Entry 5VUF (X-ray diffraction, 1.90 A resolution); this record covers chains A and C of the 3 polymer chains in the assembly.

[Chain A]
Protein: HLA class I histocompatibility antigen, B-57 alpha chain
Organism: Homo sapiens
Reference sequence: P18465 (1B57_HUMAN); residues 1-276 here correspond to UniProt positions 25-300 (UniProt number = residue number + 24)
Chain sequence (276 residues; row label = number of the first residue in the row):
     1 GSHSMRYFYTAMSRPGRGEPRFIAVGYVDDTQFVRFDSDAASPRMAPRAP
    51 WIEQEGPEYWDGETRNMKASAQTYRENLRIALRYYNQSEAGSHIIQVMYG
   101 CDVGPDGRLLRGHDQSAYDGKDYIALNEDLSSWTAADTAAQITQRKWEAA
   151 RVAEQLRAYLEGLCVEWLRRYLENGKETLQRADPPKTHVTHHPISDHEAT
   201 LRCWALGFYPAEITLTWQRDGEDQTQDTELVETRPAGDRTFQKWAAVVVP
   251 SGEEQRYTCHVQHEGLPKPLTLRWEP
Disulfides: Cys101-Cys164, Cys203-Cys259

[Chain C]
Protein: Nonamer peptide: LEU-THR-VAL-GLN-VAL-ALA-ARG-VAL-TYR
Chain sequence (9 residues; each row starts with the number of its first residue):
     1 LTVQVARVY

[Chain A / chain C interface]
Contacting residue pairs (38):
  Met5(A) with Leu1(C)
  Tyr7(A) with Leu1(C), hydrogen bond (side chain-backbone); Thr2(C)
  Tyr9(A) with Thr2(C)
  Met45(A) with Thr2(C)
  Tyr59(A) with Leu1(C), hydrophobic
  Glu63(A) with Leu1(C); Thr2(C), hydrogen bond
  Asn66(A) with Thr2(C), hydrogen bond; Val3(C), hydrogen bond (side chain-backbone); Gln4(C)
  Met67(A) with Thr2(C)
  Thr73(A) with Arg7(C)
  Tyr74(A) with Arg7(C), hydrogen bond; Tyr9(C)
  Asn77(A) with Arg7(C), hydrogen bond (side chain-backbone); Val8(C); Tyr9(C), hydrogen bond (side chain-backbone)
  Ile80(A) with Val8(C), hydrophobic; Tyr9(C)
  Tyr84(A) with Tyr9(C), hydrogen bond (side chain-backbone)
  Tyr99(A) with Thr2(C); Val3(C), hydrogen bond (side chain-backbone)
  Ser116(A) with Tyr9(C), hydrogen bond
  Tyr123(A) with Tyr9(C), hydrophobic
  Thr143(A) with Tyr9(C), hydrogen bond (side chain-backbone)
  Lys146(A) with Tyr9(C), hydrogen bond (side chain-backbone)
  Trp147(A) with Arg7(C); Val8(C), hydrogen bond (side chain-backbone); Tyr9(C), hydrophobic
  Val152(A) with Ala6(C); Arg7(C)
  Gln155(A) with Val5(C)
  Tyr159(A) with Leu1(C), hydrogen bond (side chain-backbone); Thr2(C); Val3(C), hydrophobic
  Trp167(A) with Leu1(C)
  Tyr171(A) with Leu1(C), hydrogen bond (side chain-backbone)
Other interface residues (no listed pair), chain A (29 interface residues in all): Ile95, Val97, Asp114, Leu156, Leu163

[In short]
29 residues of chain A and 9 residues of chain C are in contact; the contacts include 15 hydrogen bonds. Polar
pairs include Tyr7(A)-Leu1(C), Glu63(A)-Thr2(C) and Asn66(A)-Thr2(C).
Here chain A is HLA class I histocompatibility antigen, B-57 alpha chain (Homo sapiens) and chain C is Nonamer
peptide: LEU-THR-VAL-GLN-VAL-ALA-ARG-VAL-TYR. Entry 5VUF (HLA-B*57:01 presenting LTVQVARVY) was determined by
X-ray diffraction, deposited together with 5VUD, 5VUE, 5VVP, 5VWD, 5VWF, 5VWH and 5VWJ.
